6NBC - chains A and D of the 4 polymer chains in the assembly; structure by electron microscopy, 2.80 A resolution.

== Chain A ==
Protein: Hemoglobin subunit alpha
From: Homo sapiens
UniProt: P69905 (HBA_HUMAN); residues 1-140 here correspond to UniProt positions 2-141 (UniProt number = residue number + 1)
Sequence (140 residues; each row starts with the number of its first residue):
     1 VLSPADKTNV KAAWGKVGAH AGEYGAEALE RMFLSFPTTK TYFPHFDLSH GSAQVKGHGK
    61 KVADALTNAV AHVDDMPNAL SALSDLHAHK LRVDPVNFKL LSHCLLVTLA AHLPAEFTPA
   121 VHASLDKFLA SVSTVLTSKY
Bound ions: heme Fe near His87 (its only coordinating residue here)
Ligand contacts: heme (HEM): Met32, Thr39, Tyr42, Phe43, His45, Phe46, His58, Lys61, Val62, Ala65, Leu66, Leu83, Leu86, His87, Leu91, Val93, Asn97, Phe98, Leu101, Val132, Ser133, Leu136
UniProt features mapped onto this chain:
  - binding site (O2): His58
  - binding site (heme b): His87
  - site: Thr8, Asn9 (Microbial infection: Cleavage), Lys11 (Not glycated), Ala13, Trp14 (Microbial infection: Cleavage), Tyr24, Gly25 (Microbial infection: Cleavage), Leu29, Glu30 (Microbial infection: Cleavage), His45, Phe46 (Microbial infection: Cleavage), Asp47, Leu48 (Microbial infection: Cleavage), Ser52, Ala53 (Microbial infection: Cleavage), Val55, Lys56 (Microbial infection: Cleavage), Lys56 (Not glycated), Gly59, Lys60 (Microbial infection: Cleavage), Lys60 (Not glycated), Lys90 (Not glycated), Leu91, Arg92 (Microbial infection: Cleavage), Lys99 (Not glycated), Leu106, Val107 (Microbial infection: Cleavage), Thr108, Leu109 (Microbial infection: Cleavage), Val121, His122 (Microbial infection: Cleavage), Ser133, Thr134 (Microbial infection: Cleavage)
  - modified residue: Ser3 (Phosphoserine), Lys7 (N6-succinyllysine), Thr8 (Phosphothreonine), Lys11 (N6-succinyllysine), Lys16 (N6-acetyllysine), Tyr24 (Phosphotyrosine), Ser35 (Phosphoserine), Lys40 (N6-succinyllysine), Ser49 (Phosphoserine), Ser102 (Phosphoserine), Thr108 (Phosphothreonine), Ser124 (Phosphoserine), Ser131 (Phosphoserine), Thr134 (Phosphothreonine), Thr137 (Phosphothreonine), Ser138 (Phosphoserine)
  - glycosylation (N-linked (Glc) (glycation) lysine): Lys7, Lys16, Lys40, Lys61

== Chain D ==
Protein: Hemoglobin subunit beta
From: Homo sapiens
UniProt: P68871 (HBB_HUMAN); residues 1-143 here correspond to UniProt positions 2-144 (UniProt number = residue number + 1)
Sequence (143 residues; row label = number of the first residue in the row):
     1 VHLTPEEKSA VTALWGKVNV DEVGGEALGR LLVVYPWTQR FFESFGDLST PDAVMGNPKV
    61 KAHGKKVLGA FSDGLAHLDN LKGTFATLSE LHCDKLHVDP ENFRLLGNVL VCVLAHHFGK
   121 EFTPPVQAAY QKVVAGVANA LAH
Bound ions: heme Fe near His92 (its only coordinating residue here)
Ligand contacts: heme (HEM): Leu31, Thr38, Phe41, Phe42, Phe45, His63, Lys66, Val67, Ala70, Phe71, Leu88, Leu91, His92, Leu96, Val98, Asn102, Phe103, Leu106, Val137, Leu141
UniProt features mapped onto this chain:
  - binding site ((2R)-2,3-bisphosphoglycerate): Val1, His2, Lys82, His143
  - binding site (heme b): His63, His92
  - site: Glu7, Lys8 (Microbial infection: Cleavage), Gly25, Glu26 (Microbial infection: Cleavage), Gly29, Arg30 (Microbial infection: Cleavage), Tyr35, Pro36 (Microbial infection: Cleavage), Trp37, Thr38 (Microbial infection: Cleavage), Phe45, Gly46 (Microbial infection: Cleavage), Asp52, Ala53 (Microbial infection: Cleavage), Gly56, Asn57 (Microbial infection: Cleavage), Lys59 (Not glycated), Phe71, Ser72 (Microbial infection: Cleavage), Gly74, Leu75 (Microbial infection: Cleavage), Lys82 (Not glycated), Thr84, Phe85 (Microbial infection: Cleavage), His92, Cys93 (Microbial infection: Cleavage), Lys95 (Not glycated), Arg104, Leu105 (Microbial infection: Cleavage), Leu110, Val111 (Microbial infection: Cleavage), Gly119, Lys120 (Microbial infection: Cleavage), Phe122, Thr123 (Microbial infection: Cleavage), Ala128, Ala129 (Microbial infection: Cleavage) and 1 more in UniProt
  - modified residue: Val1 (N-acetylvaline), Ser9 (Phosphoserine), Thr12 (Phosphothreonine), Ser44 (Phosphoserine), Thr50 (Phosphothreonine), Lys59 (N6-acetyllysine), Lys82 (N6-acetyllysine), Thr87 (Phosphothreonine), Cys93 (S-nitrosocysteine)
  - glycosylation: Val1 (N-linked (Glc) (glycation) valine), Lys8 (N-linked (Glc) (glycation) lysine), Lys17 (N-linked (Glc) (glycation) lysine), Lys66 (N-linked (Glc) (glycation) lysine), Lys120 (N-linked (Glc) (glycation) lysine)

== Chain A / chain D interface ==
Contacting residue pairs (16):
  Thr38(A) - His97(D)
  Thr41(A) - Arg40(D)  hydrogen bond (backbone-side chain)
  Tyr42(A) - Arg40(D)
  Leu91(A) - Arg40(D)  hydrogen bond (backbone-side chain)
  Arg92(A) - Pro36(D)
  Arg92(A) - Trp37(D)
  Arg92(A) - Gln39(D)  hydrogen bond
  Arg92(A) - Arg40(D)
  Arg92(A) - Glu43(D)  salt bridge
  Val93(A) - Trp37(D)
  Asp94(A) - Trp37(D)  hydrogen bond
  Asp94(A) - Asp99(D)
  Asp94(A) - Asn102(D)  hydrogen bond
  Pro95(A) - Trp37(D)
  Val96(A) - Asp99(D)
  Lys139(A) - Pro36(D)

== In short ==
Chain A and chain D form an interface of 10 and 8 residues respectively; the contacts include 5 hydrogen bonds
and 1 salt bridge. Polar pairs include Arg92(A)-Glu43(D), Thr41(A)-Arg40(D) and Leu91(A)-Arg40(D). Bound to
chain A: heme. Bound to chain D: heme.
Chain A is Hemoglobin subunit alpha and chain D is Hemoglobin subunit beta, both from Homo sapiens; the
structure, human methemoglobin state 1, was determined by electron microscopy, deposited together with 6NBB
and 6NBD.
